3FBA - chain A; structure by X-ray diffraction, 3.10 A resolution.

== Chain A ==
Molecule: 2-C-methyl-D-erythritol 2,4-cyclodiphosphate synthase
Organism: Escherichia coli
Notes: EC 4.6.1.12
Reference sequence: P62617 (ISPF_ECOLI); numbering as in UniProt (aligned over 1-159)
Chain sequence (165 residues; row label = number of the first residue in the row; numbers below 1 keep their minus sign (Gly-5 is residue -5)):
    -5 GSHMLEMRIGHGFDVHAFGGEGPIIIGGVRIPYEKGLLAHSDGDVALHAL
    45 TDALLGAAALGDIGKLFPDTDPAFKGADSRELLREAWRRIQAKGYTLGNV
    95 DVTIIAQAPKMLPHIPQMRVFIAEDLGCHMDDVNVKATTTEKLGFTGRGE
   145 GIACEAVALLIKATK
Not modelled in the structure: -5 to -2, 157-159
Differences from the reference sequence: expression tag (-5 to 0)
Curated features (UniProtKB/Swiss-Prot):
  - binding site (4-CDP-2-C-methyl-D-erythritol 2-phosphate): Asp8 to His10, His34, Ser35, Asp56 to Gly58, Phe61 to Asp65, Ala100 to Leu106, Thr132 to Glu135, Phe139, Arg142
  - binding site (a divalent metal cation): Asp8, His10, His42
  - site (Transition state stabilizer): His34, Thr133
  - mutagenesis: Asp8 (D8S: Loss of activity), His42 (H42S: Loss of activity), Asp56 (D56S: 35% decrease of activity), Arg142 (R142M: Little effect on the overall structure; when associated with L-144), Glu144 (E144L: Little effect on the overall structure; when associated with M-142)
Bound ions: Zn2+ near Asp8 (its only coordinating residue here)
Residues lining bound ligands:
  - C6B ([(2S,3S,4R,5S)-5-(4-amino-2-oxo-pyrimidin-1-yl)-4-hydroxy-2-(hydroxymethyl)oxolan-3-yl] dihydrogen phosphate): Asp56, Ile57, Gly58, Asp63, Ala100, Gln101, Ala102, Pro103, Lys104, Met105, Leu106, Ala131, Thr132, Thr133
  - geranyl diphosphate (GPP): Phe7, Ile99, Thr134, Leu137, Gly138, Phe139, Thr140, Arg142, Glu149
From the paper describing this entry:
  - binding site for C6B: Asp46, Asp56, Gly58, Lys104, Ala131, Thr132, Thr133

== Summary ==
Bound to chain A: compound C6B and geranyl diphosphate. From UniProt: 26 residues binding
4-CDP-2-C-methyl-D-erythritol 2-phosphate, 3 divalent metal cation-binding residues and 5 mutagenesis sites.
The paper reports a binding site for C6B at Asp46, Asp56 and Gly58 among others.
Chain A is 2-C-methyl-D-erythritol 2,4-cyclodiphosphate synthase (Escherichia coli); the structure, Crystal
structure of 2C-methyl-D-erythritol 2,4-clycodiphosphate synthase complexed with ligand, was determined by
X-ray diffraction together with 3ELC, 3EOR, 3ERN and 3ESJ from the same study.
